PDB entry 4U6U | X-ray diffraction, 3.00 A resolution | chains A and B

[Chain A]
Name: Cog7
Source organism: Kluyveromyces lactis
UniProt: Q6CXE9 (Q6CXE9_KLULA); residues 5-80 here = UniProt positions 5-80
Chain sequence (77 residues; row label = number of the first residue in the row):
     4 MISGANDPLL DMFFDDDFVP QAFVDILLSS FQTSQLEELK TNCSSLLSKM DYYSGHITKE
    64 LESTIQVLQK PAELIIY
Unresolved in the structure: 4-7, 75-80
Sequence notes: initiating methionine (4)

[Chain B]
Name: Cog5
Source organism: Kluyveromyces lactis
UniProt: Q6CLE2 (Q6CLE2_KLULA); numbering as in UniProt (aligned over 99-387)
Chain sequence (290 residues; row label = number of the first residue in the row):
    98 GSYNRLQQDI LEPFERALKL QTVSSKIHQT TTLLRSSLIY VHMISQLQMM PLETDSTDDA
   158 ALACGLKIAA LHSQLKINIA ANPNLATLQL IKSCENNVVS PNRQELLRYL STNLTRDCLN
   218 NLKMENNPKR IVTLIKALYT LSPVDLFDTI DKVLSSKIQT TAQVLSKTIT SIRNFNLSLD
   278 DAMENRNSIL TLQNLMAACA IEGNTNTLRN YLSQRKFSSL IDQFWSKVTN SFKRDFEMSY
   338 NRGGPVGKSL QSNSNLIYEA ISKCFGENDP SNELQGELQY ILKAVSILDT
Unresolved in the structure: 98-104, 387
Sequence notes: expression tag (98); engineered mutation A157 (Glu in Q6CLE2), A158 (Gln in Q6CLE2), A177 (Glu in Q6CLE2), A178 (Gln in Q6CLE2), A294 (Glu in Q6CLE2), A295 (Glu in Q6CLE2), A297 (Glu in Q6CLE2)

[How chain A and chain B interact]
Contacting residue pairs (59):
  F16(A) with V120(B), hydrophobic; I124(B), hydrophobic; T127(B)
  F17(A) with K116(B), hydrogen bond (backbone-side chain); L117(B), hydrophobic; V120(B), hydrophobic
  D18(A) with K123(B), hydrogen bond (backbone-side chain)
  D19(A) with K116(B), salt bridge; K123(B), hydrogen bond (backbone-side chain)
  F21(A) with K123(B); T127(B)
  P23(A) with K123(B); Q126(B); T127(B)
  Q24(A) with N181(B), hydrogen bond (side chain-backbone); T184(B); L185(B)
  F26(A) with T127(B)
  V27(A) with L130(B), hydrophobic; L131(B), hydrophobic
  D28(A) with L185(B); Q186(B), hydrogen bond (side chain-backbone)
  L31(A) with S134(B); L187(B)
  S32(A) with L187(B)
  F34(A) with L187(B)
  Q35(A) with L187(B); S190(B), hydrogen bond (side chain-backbone); C191(B); N194(B)
  L39(A) with V138(B), hydrophobic; S142(B)
  K43(A) with L135(B); V138(B); H139(B); S142(B), hydrogen bond
  C46(A) with L131(B), hydrophobic
  L49(A) with L131(B), hydrophobic
  L50(A) with L131(B), hydrophobic; R132(B)
  M53(A) with I124(B); T127(B); T128(B)
  D54(A) with T128(B); R132(B), salt bridge
  Y56(A) with I124(B)
  S57(A) with I124(B)
  I60(A) with L117(B); V120(B), hydrophobic; S121(B)
  T61(A) with S121(B)
  L64(A) with A114(B); L117(B), hydrophobic
  T67(A) with P110(B); A114(B); L117(B)
  V70(A) with P110(B), hydrophobic
  L71(A) with P110(B), hydrophobic; F111(B)
Interface residues without a listed pair, chain A (35 interface residues in all): L30, E40, S47, E63, I68, P74
Interface residues without a listed pair, chain B (31 interface residues in all): I107, R113, Q118

[Summary]
35 residues of chain A and 31 residues of chain B are in contact; the contacts include 7 hydrogen bonds and 2
salt bridges. Polar contacts include D19(A)-K116(B), D54(A)-R132(B) and F17(A)-K116(B).
Chain A is Cog7 and chain B is Cog5, both from Kluyveromyces lactis; the structure, Crystal Structure of the
Cog5-Cog7 complex from Kluyveromyces lactis, was determined by X-ray diffraction.
